PDB entry 9ESH | electron microscopy, 3.20 A resolution | chains 1 and P of the 39 polymer chains in the assembly

== Chain 1 ==
Molecule: pre-mRNA
From: Schizosaccharomyces pombe
Sequence (29 nucleotides; numbered -15 to 13; the number before each row is that of its first residue; numbers below 1 keep their minus sign (U-15 is residue -15)):
   -15 UUUUUAUUAA AAAAUGGUAU GUUUUUUUU

== Chain P ==
Protein: Pre-mRNA-splicing factor cwf2
From: Schizosaccharomyces pombe
UniProt: P87126 (CWC2_SCHPO); numbering as in UniProt (aligned over 1-388)
Amino-acid sequence (388 residues; row label = number of the first residue in the row):
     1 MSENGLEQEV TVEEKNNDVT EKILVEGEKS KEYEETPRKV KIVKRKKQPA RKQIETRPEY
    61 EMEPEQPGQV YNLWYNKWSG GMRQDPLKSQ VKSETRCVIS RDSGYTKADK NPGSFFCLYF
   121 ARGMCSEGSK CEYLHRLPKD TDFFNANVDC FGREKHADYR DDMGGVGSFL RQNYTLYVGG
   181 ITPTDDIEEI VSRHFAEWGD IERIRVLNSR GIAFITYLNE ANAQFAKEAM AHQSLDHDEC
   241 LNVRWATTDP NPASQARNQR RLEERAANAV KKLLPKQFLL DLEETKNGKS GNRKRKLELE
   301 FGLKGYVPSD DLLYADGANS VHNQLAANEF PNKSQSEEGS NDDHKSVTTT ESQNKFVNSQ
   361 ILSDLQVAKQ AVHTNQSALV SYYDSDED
Not modelled in the structure: 1-46, 236-239, 301-307, 329-388
Metal / ion sites: Zn2+: Cys117, Cys125, Cys131, His135
UniProt features mapped onto this chain:
  - zinc finger: Asn111 to Pro138 (C3H1-type)

== Chain 1 / chain P interface ==
Contacting residue pairs - 15 pairs, chain 1 then chain P:
  U10(1) with Met163(P), base contact; Tyr177(P), sugar contact; Phe214(P), sugar contact; Trp245(P), base contact; Ala246(P), base contact; Thr247(P), base contact
  U11(1) with Thr175(P), base contact; Arg205(P), base contact; Phe214(P), stacking on the base
  U12(1) with Arg205(P), salt bridge to the phosphate; Pro250(P), base contact; Asn251(P), phosphate contact; Pro252(P), base contact
  U13(1) with Arg205(P), salt bridge to the phosphate; Asn251(P), hydrogen bond to the phosphate
Interface residues without a listed pair, chain 1 (5 interface residues in all): U8
Interface residues without a listed pair, chain P (17 interface residues in all): Arg83, Pro86, Leu207, Arg210, Ile212, Asp249

== Summary ==
5 residues of chain 1 face 17 of chain P across their interface, with 1 hydrogen bond, 2 salt bridges and 1
aromatic stacking contact. Polar contacts include U13(1)-Asn251(P), U12(1)-Arg205(P) and U13(1)-Arg205(P).
Cys117(P), Cys125(P), Cys131(P) and His135(P) coordinate Zn2+.
Here chain 1 is pre-mRNA and chain P is Pre-mRNA-splicing factor cwf2, both from Schizosaccharomyces pombe.
Entry 9ESH (Structure of a B-state intermediate committed to discard (Bd-I state)) was determined by electron
microscopy together with 9ESI from the same study.
